PDB entry 3KN0 | X-ray diffraction, 1.90 A resolution | chains A and B

# Chain A (and B)
Protein: Beta-secretase 1
Organism: Homo sapiens
Notes: EC 3.4.23.46; chain B of this document is another copy of the same molecule, construct and numbering; everything in this record applies to it too
UniProtKB: P56817 (BACE1_HUMAN); numbering as in UniProt (aligned over 53-447)
Sequence (395 residues; row label = number of the first residue in the row):
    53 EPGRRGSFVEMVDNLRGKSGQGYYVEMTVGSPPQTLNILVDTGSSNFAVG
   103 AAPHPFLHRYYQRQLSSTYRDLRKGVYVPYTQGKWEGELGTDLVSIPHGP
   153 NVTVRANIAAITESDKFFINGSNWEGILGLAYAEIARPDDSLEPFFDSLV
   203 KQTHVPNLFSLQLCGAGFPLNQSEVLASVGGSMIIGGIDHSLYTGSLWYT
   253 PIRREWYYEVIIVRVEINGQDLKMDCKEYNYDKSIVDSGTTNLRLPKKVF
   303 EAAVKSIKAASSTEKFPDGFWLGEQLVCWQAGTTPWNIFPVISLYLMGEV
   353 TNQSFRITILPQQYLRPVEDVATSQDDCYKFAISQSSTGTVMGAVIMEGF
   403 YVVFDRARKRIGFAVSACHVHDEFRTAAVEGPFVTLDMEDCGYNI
Disordered / not traced: 53-57, 133-135 (chain B: 53-57, 447)
Disulfides: Cys216-Cys420, Cys278-Cys443, Cys330-Cys380
Small-molecule neighbours: 3TO (3-[2-(3-{[(furan-2-ylmethyl)(methyl)amino]methyl}phenyl)ethyl]pyridin-2-amine): Ser71, Gly72, Gln73, Gly74, Leu91, Asp93, Gly95, Ser96, Tyr132, Phe169, Ile171, Trp176, Ile179, Asp289, Ser290, Gly291, Thr292, Thr293, Ala396
UniProt features mapped onto this chain:
  - active site: Asp93, Asp289
  - modified residue (N6-acetyllysine): Lys126, Lys275, Lys279, Lys285, Lys299, Lys300, Lys307
  - glycosylation (N-linked (GlcNAc...) asparagine): Asn153, Asn172, Asn223, Asn354
  - mutagenesis: Asp93 (D93N: Decreases beta-cleaved soluble APP production), Asp284 (D284N: Almost abolishes beta-cleaved soluble APP production)

# How chain A and chain B interact
Pairs across the interface (4; chain A residue first):
  Lys300(A) - Asp167(B)  salt bridge
  Glu303(A) - Glu165(B)
  Lys307(A) - Tyr129(B)
  Lys307(A) - Glu138(B)  salt bridge
Also at the interface, not in a pair above, chain A (4 interface residues in all): Met276
Also at the interface, not in a pair above, chain B (5 interface residues in all): Lys168

# Overview
4 residues of chain A and 5 residues of chain B are in contact; the contacts include 2 salt bridges. Polar
pairs include Lys300(A)-Asp167(B) and Lys307(A)-Glu138(B). Ligands of chain A: compound 3TO.
Both chains are Beta-secretase 1 (Homo sapiens). Entry 3KN0 (Structure of BACE bound to SCH708236) was
determined by X-ray diffraction (same publication as 3KMX and 3KMY).
